PDB entry 8E8S | electron microscopy, 2.73 A resolution | chains 3 and 4 of the 6 polymer chains in the assembly

== Chain 3 ==
Protein: Capsid protein VP3
From: Poliovirus 2
Reference sequence: A0A0K1U2R1 (A0A0K1U2R1_9ENTO); residues 1-235 here correspond to UniProt positions 341-575 (UniProt number = residue number + 340)
Amino-acid sequence (235 residues; row label = number of the first residue in the row):
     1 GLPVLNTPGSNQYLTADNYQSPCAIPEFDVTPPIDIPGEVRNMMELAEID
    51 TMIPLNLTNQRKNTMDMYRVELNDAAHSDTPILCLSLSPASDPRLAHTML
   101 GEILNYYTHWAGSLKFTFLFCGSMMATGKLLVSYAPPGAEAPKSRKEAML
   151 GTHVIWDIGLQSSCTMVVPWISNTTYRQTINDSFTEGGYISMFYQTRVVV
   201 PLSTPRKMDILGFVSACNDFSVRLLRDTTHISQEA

== Chain 4 ==
Protein: Capsid protein VP4
From: Poliovirus 2
Reference sequence: D0QXH8 (D0QXH8_9ENTO); numbering as in UniProt (aligned over 2-69)
Amino-acid sequence (68 residues; each row starts with the number of its first residue):
     2 GAQVSSQKVGAHENSNRAYGGSTINYTTINYYRDSASNAASKQDFAQDPS
    52 KFTEPIKDVLIKTAPTLN
Disordered / not traced: 10-24
Construct notes: conflict T67 (Met in D0QXH8)

== How chain 3 and chain 4 interact ==
Residue-residue contacts - 30 pairs, chain 3 then chain 4:
  N18(3) - A40(4)
  N18(3) - A41(4)  hydrogen bond (side chain-backbone)
  Q20(3) - I30(4)  hydrogen bond (side chain-backbone)
  Q20(3) - N31(4)
  Q20(3) - Y32(4)  hydrogen bond (side chain-backbone)
  Q20(3) - Y33(4)
  Q20(3) - S38(4)
  Q20(3) - A40(4)
  S21(3) - S38(4)  hydrogen bond (backbone-side chain)
  P22(3) - Y33(4)
  C23(3) - D35(4)
  C23(3) - S38(4)
  P26(3) - D35(4)
  E27(3) - D35(4)  hydrogen bond (backbone-side chain)
  G38(3) - F53(4)
  E39(3) - F53(4)
  V40(3) - F53(4)  hydrophobic
  R41(3) - D45(4)  salt bridge
  R41(3) - A47(4)  hydrogen bond (side chain-backbone)
  E45(3) - Q48(4)
  E45(3) - D49(4)
  E45(3) - F53(4)
  E48(3) - P50(4)
  E48(3) - T54(4)
  I49(3) - F53(4)  hydrophobic
  L160(3) - L68(4)  hydrophobic
  L160(3) - N69(4)
  Q161(3) - P66(4)
  Q161(3) - T67(4)
  S162(3) - N69(4)  hydrogen bond
Also at the interface, not in a pair above, chain 3 (19 interface residues in all): Y19, N42
Also at the interface, not in a pair above, chain 4 (23 interface residues in all): A37, N39, F46, K52

== Overview ==
The interface between chain 3 and chain 4 involves 19 residues on one side and 23 on the other; the contacts
include 7 hydrogen bonds and 1 salt bridge. Polar contacts include R41(3)-D45(4), N18(3)-A41(4) and
Q20(3)-I30(4).
Chain 3 is Capsid protein VP3 and chain 4 is Capsid protein VP4, both from Poliovirus 2; the structure, 9H2
Fab-poliovirus 2 complex, was determined by electron microscopy, deposited together with 8E8L, 8E8R, 8E8X,
8E8Y and 8E8Z.
